Entry 9B0X (electron microscopy, 2.60 A resolution); this record covers chains K and N of the 28 polymer chains in the assembly.

[Chain K]
Protein: ATP synthase subunit b
Source organism: Artemia franciscana
Chain sequence (265 residues; each row starts with the number of its first residue; numbers below 1 keep their minus sign (Met-56 is residue -56)):
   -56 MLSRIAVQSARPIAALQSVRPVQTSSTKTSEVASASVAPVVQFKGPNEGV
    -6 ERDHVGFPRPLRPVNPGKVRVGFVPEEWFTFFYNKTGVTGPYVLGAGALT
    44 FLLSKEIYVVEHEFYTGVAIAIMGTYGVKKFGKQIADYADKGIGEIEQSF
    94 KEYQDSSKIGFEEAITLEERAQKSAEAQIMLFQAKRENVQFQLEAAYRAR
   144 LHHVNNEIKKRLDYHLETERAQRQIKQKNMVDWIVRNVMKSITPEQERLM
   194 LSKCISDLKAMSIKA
Disordered / not traced: -56 to 0

[Chain N]
Protein: ATP synthase subunit a
Source organism: Artemia franciscana
UniProtKB: Q37708 (ATP6_ARTSF); residue numbers follow UniProt; this construct covers 1-219
Chain sequence (219 residues; numbered 1 to 219; the number before each row is that of its first residue):
     1 MMASLFSVFDPTSSFLSNWLSMLIPLLFMVMSFWLIPSRPQFLAKSVLMG
    51 LNREMSLLMGPASFGANILVIALFLFILFNNFIGLFPYIFTATSHLAVTL
   101 SLAVPLWISFILYTWIKETTNALAHLVPLGTPAPLMPFMVLMEIISNMIR
   151 PITLSVRLAANMIAGHLLLTLLGAQGTLENLYVTSIVVFSQIILLMLEFS
   201 VAIIQSYVFMTLMTLYASE
From the paper describing this entry:
  - conformationally variable residues (helix shift): Leu181 to Ser218
  - catalytic residues: Arg150, Arg157 (proposed by the authors, not directly observed)
  - catalytic residues: Glu198, Glu219 (by similarity / conservation)

[How chain K and chain N interact]
Residue-residue contacts - 44 pairs, chain K then chain N:
  Pro3(K) - Trp34(N)
  Arg5(K) - Trp34(N)
  Arg5(K) - Ile36(N)  hydrogen bond (side chain-backbone)
  Arg5(K) - Pro37(N)
  Arg5(K) - Ser38(N)
  Tyr51(K) - Tyr88(N)  hydrogen bond
  Val52(K) - Tyr88(N)
  Glu54(K) - Leu5(N)
  His55(K) - Leu5(N)
  His55(K) - Thr170(N)
  His55(K) - Gly173(N)
  His55(K) - Ala174(N)
  Glu56(K) - Pro87(N)
  Glu56(K) - Tyr88(N)
  Phe57(K) - Tyr88(N)
  Tyr58(K) - Gly173(N)
  Tyr58(K) - Gly176(N)
  Tyr58(K) - Thr177(N)
  Tyr58(K) - Leu178(N)  hydrogen bond (side chain-backbone)
  Tyr58(K) - Val187(N)  hydrophobic
  Tyr58(K) - Gln191(N)
  Thr59(K) - Leu85(N)
  Thr59(K) - Leu169(N)
  Thr59(K) - Gln191(N)  hydrogen bond
  Gly60(K) - Pro87(N)
  Ala62(K) - Gln191(N)
  Ala62(K) - Ile192(N)  hydrophobic
  Ala62(K) - Leu195(N)  hydrophobic
  Ile63(K) - Leu85(N)
  Ile63(K) - Phe86(N)  hydrophobic
  Ile63(K) - Leu195(N)  hydrophobic
  Ile65(K) - Ile192(N)  hydrophobic
  Met66(K) - Ile192(N)
  Met66(K) - Leu195(N)  hydrophobic
  Met66(K) - Met196(N)  hydrophobic
  Ile78(K) - Leu43(N)  hydrophobic
  Tyr81(K) - Phe42(N)
  Tyr81(K) - Ser46(N)
  Ala82(K) - Phe42(N)  hydrophobic
  Asp83(K) - Arg39(N)  salt bridge
  Gly85(K) - Phe42(N)
  Ile86(K) - Pro37(N)
  Ile89(K) - Lys45(N)
  Glu90(K) - Ile36(N)
Other interface residues (no listed pair), chain K (28 interface residues in all): Leu4, Val53, Val61, Ala79, Phe93
Other interface residues (no listed pair), chain N (29 interface residues in all): Leu35, Val188, Phe199
Interface features reported in the paper:
  - interface residues, chain K: Ala62(K)
  - interface residues, chain N: Val188(N)

[In short]
28 residues of chain K face 29 of chain N across their interface, with 4 hydrogen bonds and 1 salt bridge.
Among the polar pairs are Asp83(K)-Arg39(N), Arg5(K)-Ile36(N) and Tyr51(K)-Tyr88(N). The paper reports
catalytic residues Arg150(N), Arg157(N) and Glu198(N) among others; interface residues Ala62(K) and Val188(N).
Chain K is ATP synthase subunit b and chain N is ATP synthase subunit a, both from Artemia franciscana; the
structure, Artemia franciscana ATP synthase state 2 (composite structure), pH 7.0, was determined by electron
microscopy, deposited together with 9B3J and 9BPG.
